7Y5B - chains 2 and 3 of the 20 polymer chains in the assembly; structure by electron microscopy, 4.40 A resolution (low resolution: residue-level contacts below are approximate; hydrogen-bond / salt-bridge calls are withheld).

Chain 2 (and 3):
Name: ATP synthase subunit c
From: Mycolicibacterium smegmatis
Notes: chain 3 of this document is another copy of the same molecule, construct and numbering; everything in this record applies to it too
UniProt: A0R205 (A0R205_MYCS2); residue numbers follow UniProt; this construct covers 1-86
Chain sequence (86 residues; each row starts with the number of its first residue):
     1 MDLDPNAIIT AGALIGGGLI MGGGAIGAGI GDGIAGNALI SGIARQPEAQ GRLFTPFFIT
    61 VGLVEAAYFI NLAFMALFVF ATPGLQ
Not modelled in the structure: 1-4, 86 (chain 3: 1-4, 85-86)

Interface between chain 2 and chain 3:
Residue-residue contacts (35):
  Ala7(2) with Pro5(3); Ile9(3)
  Ile8(2) with Ile8(3)
  Ala11(2) with Gly12(3)
  Leu14(2) with Phe78(3)
  Ile15(2) with Gly12(3); Ile15(3); Gly16(3)
  Gly18(2) with Leu19(3); Ile20(3)
  Leu19(2) with Leu19(3)
  Met21(2) with Asn71(3)
  Gly22(2) with Gly23(3)
  Ala25(2) with Asn71(3)
  Ile26(2) with Gly23(3); Gly27(3)
  Gly29(2) with Gly27(3); Gly31(3)
  Ile30(2) with Ile30(3)
  Asp32(2) with Thr60(3); Leu63(3); Val64(3)
  Gly33(2) with Ile34(3)
  Ile34(2) with Ile34(3)
  Gly36(2) with Thr60(3)
  Asn37(2) with Ile34(3); Ala38(3)
  Leu39(2) with Pro56(3)
  Ile40(2) with Ala38(3); Leu53(3)
  Ile43(2) with Arg52(3)
  Arg45(2) with Arg45(3)
  Pro47(2) with Arg52(3)
  Glu48(2) with Arg52(3)
  Tyr68(2) with Asn71(3)
Interface residues without a listed pair, chain 2 (29 interface residues in all): Thr10, Ala44, Glu65, Phe80
Interface residues without a listed pair, chain 3 (29 interface residues in all): Gly24, Ile26, Ala35, Asn37, Leu39, Pro83

In short:
Chain 2 and chain 3 each contribute 29 residues to their interface.
Chain 2 and chain 3 are both ATP synthase subunit c (Mycolicibacterium smegmatis); the structure, Cryo-EM
structure of F-ATP synthase from Mycolicibacterium smegmatis (rotational state 1), was determined by electron
microscopy (same publication as 7Y5A, 7Y5C and 7Y5D).
